PDB entry 5NUU | X-ray diffraction, 2.50 A resolution | chain A

== Chain A ==
Protein: Acetylcholinesterase
From: Tetronarce californica
Notes: EC 3.1.1.7
Reference sequence: P04058 (ACES_TETCF); residues 1-543 here correspond to UniProt positions 22-564 (UniProt number = residue number + 21)
Amino-acid sequence (543 residues; each row starts with the number of its first residue):
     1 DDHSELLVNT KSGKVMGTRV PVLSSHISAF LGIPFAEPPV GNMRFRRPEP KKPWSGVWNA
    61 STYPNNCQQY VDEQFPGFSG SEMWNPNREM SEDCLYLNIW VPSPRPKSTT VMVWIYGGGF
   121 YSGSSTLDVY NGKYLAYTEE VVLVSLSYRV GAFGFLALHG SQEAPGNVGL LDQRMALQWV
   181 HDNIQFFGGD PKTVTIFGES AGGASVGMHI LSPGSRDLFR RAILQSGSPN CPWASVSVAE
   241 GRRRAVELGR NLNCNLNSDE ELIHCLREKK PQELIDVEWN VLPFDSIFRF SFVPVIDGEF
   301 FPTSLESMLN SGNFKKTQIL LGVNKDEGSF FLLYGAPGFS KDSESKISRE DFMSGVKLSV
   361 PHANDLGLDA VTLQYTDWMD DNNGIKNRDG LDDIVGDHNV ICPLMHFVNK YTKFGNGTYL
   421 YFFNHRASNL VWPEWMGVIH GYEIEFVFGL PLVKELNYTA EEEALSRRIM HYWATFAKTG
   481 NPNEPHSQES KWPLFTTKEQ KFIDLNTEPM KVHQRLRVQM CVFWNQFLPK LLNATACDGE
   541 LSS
Not modelled in the structure: 1-3, 536-543
Cystine bridges: C67-C94, C254-C265, C402-C521
Glycans and other covalent adducts: N-acetylglucosamine (NAG) linked to N59, N416, N457
Ligand contacts: 9A5 ((2S)-2-azanyl-N-[6-[(6-chloranyl-1,2,3,4-tetrahydroacridin-9-yl)amino]hexyl]-3-(1H-indol-3-yl)propanamide): Y70, D72, W84, G117, G118, Y121, Y130, E199, S200, W279, N280, F330, Y334, W432, M436, I439, H440, G441, Y442
Swiss-Prot annotation at these positions:
  - active site: S200 (Acyl-ester intermediate), E327 (Charge relay system), H440 (Charge relay system)
  - lipidation: S543 (GPI-anchor amidated serine)
  - glycosylation (N-linked (GlcNAc...) asparagine): N59, N416, N457, N533
What the authors report for this chain:
  - conformationally variable residues (side-chain flip): F330
  - binding site for 9A5: Y70, W84, W279, N280, F330, W432, M436, H440, Y442
  - catalytic residues: H440 (citing earlier work)

== Overview ==
Ligands of chain A: compound 9A5. N-acetylglucosamine is covalently linked to N59, N416 and N457. UniProt
lists 3 active-site residues. The paper reports the catalytic residue H440; a binding site for 9A5 at Y70, W84
and W279 among others.
Chain A is Acetylcholinesterase (Tetronarce californica); the structure, Torpedo californica
acetylcholinesterase in complex with a chlorotacrine-tryptophan hybrid inhibitor, was determined by X-ray
diffraction, deposited together with 6I0B and 6I0C.
